Entry 8VMX (X-ray diffraction, 1.45 A resolution); this record covers chains C and B of the 4 polymer chains in the assembly.

Chain C:
Molecule: 21-nt DNA strand
Sequence (21 nucleotides; numbered 401 to 421; the number before each row is that of its first residue):
   401 TTGACTCTCTTAAGAGAGTCA
Bound ions: Na+: DA413, DG414 (shared with Asn319(B) of chain B)

Chain B:
Name: Intron-encoded endonuclease I-PpoI
Organism: Physarum polycephalum
Notes: EC 3.1.-.-
UniProt: Q94702 (PPO1_PHYPO); residues 202-363 here correspond to UniProt positions 2-163 (UniProt number = residue number - 200)
Amino-acid sequence (162 residues; row label = number of the first residue in the row):
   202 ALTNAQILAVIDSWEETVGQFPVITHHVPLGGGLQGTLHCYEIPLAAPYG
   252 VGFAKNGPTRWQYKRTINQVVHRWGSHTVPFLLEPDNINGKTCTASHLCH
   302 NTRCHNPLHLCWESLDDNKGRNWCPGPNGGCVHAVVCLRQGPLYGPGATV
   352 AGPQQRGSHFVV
Bound ions: Zn2+ site 1: Cys241, Cys300, Cys305, His310; Na+: Asn319 (shared with DA413(C), DG414(C) of chain C); Zn2+ site 2: Cys325, Cys332, His334, Cys338

Interface between chain C and chain B:
Residue-residue contacts (26):
  DA413(C) - Leu316(B)  base contact
  DA413(C) - Asn319(B)  phosphate contact
  DA413(C) - Lys320(B)  base contact
  DA413(C) - Asn323(B)  hydrogen bond to the phosphate
  DA413(C) - Leu344(B)  phosphate contact
  DG414(C) - Arg261(B)  base contact
  DG414(C) - Thr295(B)  phosphate contact
  DG414(C) - Ala296(B)  phosphate contact
  DG414(C) - Ser297(B)  phosphate contact
  DG414(C) - His298(B)  salt bridge to the phosphate
  DG414(C) - Leu316(B)  sugar contact
  DG414(C) - Asn319(B)  hydrogen bond to the phosphate
  DA415(C) - Asn257(B)  base contact
  DA415(C) - Arg261(B)  salt bridge to the phosphate
  DA415(C) - Thr279(B)  phosphate contact
  DA415(C) - Thr295(B)  phosphate contact
  DA415(C) - Ala296(B)  hydrogen bond to the phosphate
  DA415(C) - Trp313(B)  phosphate contact
  DG416(C) - Asn257(B)  hydrogen bond to the base
  DG416(C) - Gln263(B)  base contact
  DG416(C) - Trp275(B)  phosphate contact
  DG416(C) - Gly276(B)  hydrogen bond to the phosphate
  DA417(C) - Asn257(B)  base contact
  DA417(C) - Gln263(B)  hydrogen bond to the base
  DA417(C) - Arg274(B)  hydrogen bond to the base
  DG418(C) - Arg274(B)  hydrogen bond to the base
Also at the interface, not in a pair above, chain C (7 interface residues in all): DA412

Overview:
7 residues of chain C face 17 of chain B across their interface, with 8 hydrogen bonds and 2 salt bridges.
Polar pairs include DG416(C)-Asn257(B), DA417(C)-Gln263(B) and DA417(C)-Arg274(B). The Na+ site is built by
Asn319(B), DA413(C) and DG414(C).
Here chain C is a 21-nt DNA strand and chain B is Intron-encoded endonuclease I-PpoI (Physarum polycephalum).
Entry 8VMX (Homing endonuclease I-PpoI-DNA complex:reaction at pH6.0 (K+ MES) with 500 uM Mg2+ for 10s) was
determined by X-ray diffraction together with 8VMO, 8VMP, 8VMQ, 8VMR, 8VMS, 8VMT and 35 further entries from
the same study.
